Entry 5ECJ (X-ray diffraction, 3.05 A resolution); this record covers chains A and E.

# Chain A
Protein: PR domain zinc finger protein 14, Protein CBFA2T2
Source organism: Mus musculus
Notes: EC 2.1.1.-
Reference sequence: chimeric construct of E9Q3T6, O70374: residues 1-190 from E9Q3T6 (PRD14_MOUSE) positions 184-373 (UniProt number = residue number + 183); residues 199-307 from O70374 positions 98-206 (UniProt number = residue number - 101)
Amino-acid sequence (309 residues; each row starts with the number of its first residue; numbers below 1 keep their minus sign (Gly-1 is residue -1)):
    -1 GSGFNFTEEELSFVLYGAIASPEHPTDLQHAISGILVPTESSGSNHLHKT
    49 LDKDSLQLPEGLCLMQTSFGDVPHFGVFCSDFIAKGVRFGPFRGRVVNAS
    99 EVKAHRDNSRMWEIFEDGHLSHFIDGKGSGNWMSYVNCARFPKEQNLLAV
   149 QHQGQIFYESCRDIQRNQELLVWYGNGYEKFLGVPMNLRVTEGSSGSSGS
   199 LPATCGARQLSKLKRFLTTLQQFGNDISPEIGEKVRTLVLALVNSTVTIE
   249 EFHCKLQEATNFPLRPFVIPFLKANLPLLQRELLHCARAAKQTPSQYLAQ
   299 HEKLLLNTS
Disordered / not traced: -1 to 1, 34-52, 190-194, 289-307
Construct notes: expression tag (-1 to 0); linker (191-198); engineered mutation Lys301 (His200 in O70374)
UniProt features mapped onto this chain:
  - binding site (S-adenosyl-L-methionine): Tyr172
What the authors report for this chain:
  - mutagenesis - Y156R: decreased binding to Mtgr1
  - mutagenesis - E111K: abolished binding to Mtgr1
  - conformationally variable residues (side-chain flip): Tyr172

# Chain E
Protein: Monobody Mb(S4)
Source organism: Homo sapiens
Notes: antibody fragment or engineered binder
Amino-acid sequence (95 residues; numbered -1 to 93; the number before each row is that of its first residue; numbers below 1 keep their minus sign (Gly-1 is residue -1)):
    -1 GSVSSVPTKLEVVAATPTSLLISWDAPAVTVDLYFITYGETGGNSPVQKF
    49 TVPGSKSTATISGLKPGVDYTITVYAQYYYRGWYVGSPISINYRT
Disordered / not traced: -1 to 0

# Interface between chain A and chain E
Residue-residue contacts - 22 pairs, chain A then chain E:
  Glu58(A) with Tyr77(E); Trp81(E), hydrogen bond (backbone-side chain)
  Gly59(A) with Tyr77(E)
  Asp79(A) with Tyr77(E)
  Phe80(A) with Gly80(E); Trp81(E), hydrogen bond (backbone-backbone); Tyr82(E)
  Ile81(A) with Trp81(E)
  Ala82(A) with Trp81(E), hydrogen bond (backbone-backbone); Tyr82(E), hydrophobic
  Lys83(A) with Val83(E)
  Gly84(A) with Phe33(E); Val83(E)
  Val85(A) with Gln75(E); Trp81(E), hydrophobic
  Arg86(A) with Leu31(E); Phe33(E); Thr49(E); Gln75(E), hydrogen bond (backbone-side chain)
  Phe87(A) with Trp81(E)
  His150(A) with Phe48(E)
  Glu157(A) with Lys47(E), salt bridge
Other interface residues (no listed pair), chain A (16 interface residues in all): Pro57, Leu60, Thr189
Other interface residues (no listed pair), chain E (12 interface residues in all): Gln46
From the paper, about this interface:
  - pairs named by the authors: Asp79(A)-Tyr77(E), Ala82(A)-Trp81(E), Val85(A)-Trp81(E), Arg86(A)-Gln75(E) (hydrogen bond), Phe87(A)-Trp81(E), Glu157(A)-Lys47(E) (salt bridge)
  - epitope / paratope residues, chain A: Asp79(A), Ala82(A), Val85(A), Arg86(A), Phe87(A), Glu157(A)
  - epitope / paratope residues, chain E: Lys47(E), Gln75(E), Tyr77(E), Trp81(E)

# Summary
16 residues of chain A and 12 residues of chain E are in contact, with 4 hydrogen bonds and 1 salt bridge.
Polar contacts include Glu157(A)-Lys47(E), Glu58(A)-Trp81(E) and Arg86(A)-Gln75(E). The authors report
contacts between Asp79(A) and Tyr77(E), Ala82(A) and Trp81(E) and Val85(A) and Trp81(E) among others; a
hydrogen bond between Arg86(A) and Gln75(E); a salt bridge between Glu157(A) and Lys47(E). The paper reports
that Y156R of chain A reduces binding to Mtgr1; epitope/paratope residues Asp79(A), Ala82(A) and Lys47(E)
among others.
Chain A is PR domain zinc finger protein 14, Protein CBFA2T2 (Mus musculus) and chain E is Monobody Mb(S4)
(Homo sapiens); the structure, Crystal structure of monobody Mb(S4) bound to Prdm14 in complex with Mtgr1, was
determined by X-ray diffraction.
